PDB entry 2JH0 | X-ray diffraction, 1.70 A resolution | chains C and D of the 3 polymer chains in the assembly

== Chain C ==
Name: Thrombin light chain
Source organism: Homo sapiens
Notes: EC 3.4.21.5; fragment: light chain, residues 328-363
UniProt: P00734 (THRB_HUMAN); aligned to UniProt positions 336-349 over residues 1-14 (the alignment contains insertions or deletions, so no single offset holds)
Sequence (36 residues; numbered 1 to 17 plus 19 insertion-coded residues; the number before each row is that of its first residue; a row labelled like 14A-14K holds insertion residues (14A, then the next letters in order)):
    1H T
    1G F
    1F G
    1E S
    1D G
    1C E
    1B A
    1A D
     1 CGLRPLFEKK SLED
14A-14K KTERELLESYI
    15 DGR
Not modelled in the structure: 1H, 1G, 1F, 1E, 1D, 1C, 16-17

== Chain D ==
Name: Thrombin heavy chain
Source organism: Homo sapiens
Notes: EC 3.4.21.5; fragment: heavy chain, residues 364-622
UniProt: P00734 (THRB_HUMAN); the construct lacks a stretch of the UniProt sequence, so the offset changes along the chain: 16-37 = UniProt 364-385; 38-60 = UniProt 387-409; 61-77 = UniProt 419-435; 78-97 = UniProt 437-456; 7 more segments
Sequence (259 residues; row label = number of the first residue in the row; note: 1 number in that range is skipped by the numbering (no residue carries it; nothing is unmodelled there); a row labelled like 60A-60I holds insertion residues (60A, then the next letters in order)):
    16 IVEGSDAEIG MSPWQVMLFR KS
   37A P
    38 QELLCGASLI SDRWVLTAAH CLL
60A-60I YPPWDKNFT
    61 ENDLLVRIGK HSRTRYE
   77A R
    78 NIEKISMLEK IYIHPRYNWR
   97A E
    98 NLDRDIALMK LKKPVAFSDY IHPVCLPDRE TA
129A-129C ASL
   130 LQAGYKGRVT GWGNLKET
147A-147E WTANV
   148 GKGQPSVLQV VNLPIVERPV CKDSTRIRIT DNMFCA
  184A G
   184 YKP
186A-186D DEGK
   187 RGDACEGDSG GPFVMKSP
204A-204B FN
   205 NRWYQMGIVS WGE
   219 GC
  221A D
   221 RDGKYGFYTH VFRLKKWIQK VIDQFGE
Not modelled in the structure: 147A-147E, 148-149, 247
Disulfides: Cys-42/Cys-58, Cys-168/Cys-182, Cys-191/Cys-220
Curated features (UniProtKB/Swiss-Prot):
  - region: Ala-183 to Val-200 (High affinity receptor-binding region which is also known as the TP508 peptide)
  - active site (Charge relay system): His-57, Asp-102, Ser-195
  - glycosylation: Asn-60G (N-linked (GlcNAc...) (complex) asparagine)

== How chain C and chain D interact ==
Contacting residue pairs - 61 pairs, chain C then chain D:
  Cys-1(C) / Pro-120(D)
  Cys-1(C) / Val-121(D)
  Cys-1(C) / Cys-122(D)  disulfide
  Cys-1(C) / Arg-206(D)  hydrogen bond (backbone-side chain)
  Asp-1A(C) / His-119(D)  salt bridge
  Asp-1A(C) / Arg-206(D)
  Ala-1B(C) / Arg-206(D)  hydrogen bond (backbone-side chain)
  Gly-2(C) / Trp-29(D)
  Gly-2(C) / Pro-120(D)  hydrogen bond (backbone-backbone)
  Gly-2(C) / Cys-122(D)
  Gly-2(C) / Arg-206(D)
  Gly-2(C) / Trp-207(D)  hydrogen bond (backbone-backbone)
  Leu-3(C) / His-119(D)  hydrogen bond (backbone-side chain)
  Leu-3(C) / Asn-205(D)
  Leu-3(C) / Arg-206(D)
  Arg-4(C) / Gly-25(D)
  Arg-4(C) / Met-26(D)  hydrogen bond (side chain-backbone)
  Arg-4(C) / Pro-28(D)
  Arg-4(C) / Trp-29(D)
  Arg-4(C) / Arg-137(D)
  Arg-4(C) / Trp-207(D)
  Pro-5(C) / Ser-115(D)
  Pro-5(C) / Asp-116(D)
  Pro-5(C) / His-119(D)
  Leu-6(C) / Ile-24(D)
  Leu-6(C) / Asp-116(D)
  Phe-7(C) / Glu-23(D)
  Phe-7(C) / Ile-24(D)
  Phe-7(C) / Gly-25(D)
  Phe-7(C) / Met-26(D)  hydrophobic
  Glu-8(C) / Lys-202(D)  salt bridge
  Glu-8(C) / Asn-205(D)
  Glu-8(C) / Trp-207(D)  hydrogen bond
  Asp-14(C) / Glu-23(D)
  Asp-14(C) / Met-26(D)
  Asp-14(C) / Arg-137(D)  salt bridge
  Asp-14(C) / Trp-207(D)
  Lys-14A(C) / Glu-23(D)  hydrogen bond (backbone-side chain)
  Thr-14B(C) / Arg-137(D)  hydrogen bond
  Thr-14B(C) / Asn-159(D)  hydrogen bond
  Glu-14C(C) / Arg-137(D)
  Glu-14C(C) / Lys-202(D)  salt bridge
  Glu-14E(C) / Lys-135(D)  salt bridge
  Glu-14E(C) / Asn-159(D)  hydrogen bond
  Glu-14E(C) / Tyr-184(D)  hydrogen bond
  Leu-14F(C) / Lys-135(D)
  Leu-14F(C) / Gly-136(D)
  Leu-14F(C) / Asn-159(D)
  Leu-14F(C) / Trp-207(D)  hydrophobic
  Leu-14G(C) / Pro-204(D)  hydrophobic
  Ser-14I(C) / Gly-133(D)
  Ser-14I(C) / Tyr-134(D)
  Ser-14I(C) / Lys-135(D)  hydrogen bond (side chain-backbone)
  Tyr-14J(C) / Tyr-134(D)  hydrophobic
  Tyr-14J(C) / Lys-135(D)  hydrogen bond (side chain-backbone)
  Tyr-14J(C) / Met-201(D)
  Tyr-14J(C) / Lys-202(D)
  Tyr-14J(C) / Pro-204(D)
  Ile-14K(C) / Tyr-134(D)
  Asp-15(C) / Gln-131(D)
  Asp-15(C) / Tyr-134(D)  hydrogen bond (backbone-side chain)
Interface residues without a listed pair, chain D (28 interface residues in all): Tyr-117, Lys-186D
Cross-chain cystine bridges: Cys-1(C)/Cys-122(D)

== Overview ==
21 residues of chain C and 28 residues of chain D are in contact, with 1 disulfide bond, 15 hydrogen bonds and
5 salt bridges. Polar contacts include Asp-1A(C)/His-119(D), Glu-8(C)/Lys-202(D) and Glu-14E(C)/Lys-135(D).
Curated annotation (UniProt) lists 3 active-site residues on chain D.
Chain C is Thrombin light chain and chain D is Thrombin heavy chain, both from Homo sapiens; the structure,
Human Thrombin Hirugen Inhibitor complex, was determined by X-ray diffraction, deposited together with 2JH5
and 2JH6.
